3S17 - chains B and R of the 12 polymer chains in the assembly; structure by X-ray diffraction, 3.20 A resolution.

[Chain B]
Protein: DNA-directed RNA polymerase II subunit RPB2
From: Saccharomyces cerevisiae
Notes: EC 2.7.7.6
Reference sequence: P08518 (RPB2_YEAST); residue numbers follow UniProt; this construct covers 1-1224
Sequence (1224 residues; each row starts with the number of its first residue):
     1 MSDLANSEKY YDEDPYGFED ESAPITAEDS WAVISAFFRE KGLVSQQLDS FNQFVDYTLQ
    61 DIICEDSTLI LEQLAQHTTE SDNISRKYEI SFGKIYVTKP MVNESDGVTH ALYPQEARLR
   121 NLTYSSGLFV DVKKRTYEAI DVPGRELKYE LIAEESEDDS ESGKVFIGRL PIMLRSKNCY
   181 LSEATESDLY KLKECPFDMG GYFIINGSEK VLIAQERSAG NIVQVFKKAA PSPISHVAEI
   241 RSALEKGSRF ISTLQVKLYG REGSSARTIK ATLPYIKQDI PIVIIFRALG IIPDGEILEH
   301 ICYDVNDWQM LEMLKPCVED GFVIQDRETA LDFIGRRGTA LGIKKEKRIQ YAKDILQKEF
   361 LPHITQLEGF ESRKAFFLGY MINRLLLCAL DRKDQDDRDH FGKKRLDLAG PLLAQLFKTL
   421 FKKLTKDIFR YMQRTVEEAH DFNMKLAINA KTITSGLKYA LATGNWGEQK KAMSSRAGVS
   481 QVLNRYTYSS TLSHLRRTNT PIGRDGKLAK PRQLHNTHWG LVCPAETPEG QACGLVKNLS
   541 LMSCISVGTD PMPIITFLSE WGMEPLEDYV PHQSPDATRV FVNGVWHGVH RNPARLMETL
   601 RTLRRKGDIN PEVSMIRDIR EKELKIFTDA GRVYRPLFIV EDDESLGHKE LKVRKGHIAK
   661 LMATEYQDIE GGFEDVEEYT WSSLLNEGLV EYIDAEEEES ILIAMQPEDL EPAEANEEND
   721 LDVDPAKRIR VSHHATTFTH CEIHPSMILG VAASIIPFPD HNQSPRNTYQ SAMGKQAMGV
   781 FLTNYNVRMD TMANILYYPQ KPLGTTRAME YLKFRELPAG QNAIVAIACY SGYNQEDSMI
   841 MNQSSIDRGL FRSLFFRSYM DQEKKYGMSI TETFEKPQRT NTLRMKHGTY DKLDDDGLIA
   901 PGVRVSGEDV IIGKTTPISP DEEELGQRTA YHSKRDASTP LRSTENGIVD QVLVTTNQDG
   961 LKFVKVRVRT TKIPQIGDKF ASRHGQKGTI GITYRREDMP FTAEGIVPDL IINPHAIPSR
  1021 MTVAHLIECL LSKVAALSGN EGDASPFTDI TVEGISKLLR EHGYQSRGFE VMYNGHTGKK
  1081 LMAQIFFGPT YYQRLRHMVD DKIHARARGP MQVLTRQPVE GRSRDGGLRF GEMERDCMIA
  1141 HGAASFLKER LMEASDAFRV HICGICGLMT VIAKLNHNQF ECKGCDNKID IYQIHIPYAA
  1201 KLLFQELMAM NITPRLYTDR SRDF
Not modelled in the structure: 1-19, 71-88, 142-163, 336-344, 438-445, 503-508, 669-677, 716-721, 920-932
Bound ions: Zn2+: Cys-1163, Cys-1166, Cys-1182, Cys-1185

[Chain R]
Molecule: 9-nt RNA strand
Sequence (9 nucleotides; numbered 2 to 10; the number before each row is that of its first residue):
     2 AUCGAGAGG
Bound ions: Mg2+: G10 (shared with 3 residues of chain A)

[Interface between chain B and chain R]
Contacting residue pairs - 10 pairs, chain B then chain R:
  Ala-477(B) with A6(R), phosphate contact
  Gly-478(B) with A6(R), sugar contact
  Gln-481(B) with A6(R), phosphate contact; G7(R), sugar contact
  Gln-776(B) with A8(R), hydrogen bond to the phosphate; G9(R), hydrogen bond to the phosphate
  Lys-979(B) with G9(R), hydrogen bond to the phosphate; G10(R), salt bridge to the phosphate
  Lys-987(B) with G10(R), salt bridge to the phosphate
  His-1097(B) with G9(R), sugar contact
Interface residues without a listed pair, chain B (9 interface residues in all): Ala-772, Arg-1124
Interface residues without a listed pair, chain R (6 interface residues in all): A2

[Summary]
The interface between chain B and chain R involves 9 residues on one side and 6 on the other, with 3 hydrogen
bonds and 2 salt bridges. Among the polar pairs are Gln-776(B)/A8(R), Gln-776(B)/G9(R) and Lys-979(B)/G9(R).
Cys-1163(B), Cys-1166(B), Cys-1182(B) and Cys-1185(B) coordinate Zn2+.
Here chain B is DNA-directed RNA polymerase II subunit RPB2 (Saccharomyces cerevisiae) and chain R is a 9-nt
RNA strand. Entry 3S17 (RNA Polymerase II Initiation Complex with a 9-nt RNA) was determined by X-ray
diffraction together with 3RZD, 3RZO, 3S14, 3S15, 3S16, 3S1M and 5 further entries from the same study.
